Entry 9G1X (electron microscopy, 3.50 A resolution); this record covers chains B and R of the 14 polymer chains in the assembly.

# Chain B
Name: DNA-directed RNA polymerase I subunit RPA135
Organism: Saccharomyces cerevisiae
Notes: EC 2.7.7.6
UniProt: P22138 (RPA2_YEAST); numbering as in UniProt (aligned over 1-1203)
Sequence (1203 residues; row label = number of the first residue in the row):
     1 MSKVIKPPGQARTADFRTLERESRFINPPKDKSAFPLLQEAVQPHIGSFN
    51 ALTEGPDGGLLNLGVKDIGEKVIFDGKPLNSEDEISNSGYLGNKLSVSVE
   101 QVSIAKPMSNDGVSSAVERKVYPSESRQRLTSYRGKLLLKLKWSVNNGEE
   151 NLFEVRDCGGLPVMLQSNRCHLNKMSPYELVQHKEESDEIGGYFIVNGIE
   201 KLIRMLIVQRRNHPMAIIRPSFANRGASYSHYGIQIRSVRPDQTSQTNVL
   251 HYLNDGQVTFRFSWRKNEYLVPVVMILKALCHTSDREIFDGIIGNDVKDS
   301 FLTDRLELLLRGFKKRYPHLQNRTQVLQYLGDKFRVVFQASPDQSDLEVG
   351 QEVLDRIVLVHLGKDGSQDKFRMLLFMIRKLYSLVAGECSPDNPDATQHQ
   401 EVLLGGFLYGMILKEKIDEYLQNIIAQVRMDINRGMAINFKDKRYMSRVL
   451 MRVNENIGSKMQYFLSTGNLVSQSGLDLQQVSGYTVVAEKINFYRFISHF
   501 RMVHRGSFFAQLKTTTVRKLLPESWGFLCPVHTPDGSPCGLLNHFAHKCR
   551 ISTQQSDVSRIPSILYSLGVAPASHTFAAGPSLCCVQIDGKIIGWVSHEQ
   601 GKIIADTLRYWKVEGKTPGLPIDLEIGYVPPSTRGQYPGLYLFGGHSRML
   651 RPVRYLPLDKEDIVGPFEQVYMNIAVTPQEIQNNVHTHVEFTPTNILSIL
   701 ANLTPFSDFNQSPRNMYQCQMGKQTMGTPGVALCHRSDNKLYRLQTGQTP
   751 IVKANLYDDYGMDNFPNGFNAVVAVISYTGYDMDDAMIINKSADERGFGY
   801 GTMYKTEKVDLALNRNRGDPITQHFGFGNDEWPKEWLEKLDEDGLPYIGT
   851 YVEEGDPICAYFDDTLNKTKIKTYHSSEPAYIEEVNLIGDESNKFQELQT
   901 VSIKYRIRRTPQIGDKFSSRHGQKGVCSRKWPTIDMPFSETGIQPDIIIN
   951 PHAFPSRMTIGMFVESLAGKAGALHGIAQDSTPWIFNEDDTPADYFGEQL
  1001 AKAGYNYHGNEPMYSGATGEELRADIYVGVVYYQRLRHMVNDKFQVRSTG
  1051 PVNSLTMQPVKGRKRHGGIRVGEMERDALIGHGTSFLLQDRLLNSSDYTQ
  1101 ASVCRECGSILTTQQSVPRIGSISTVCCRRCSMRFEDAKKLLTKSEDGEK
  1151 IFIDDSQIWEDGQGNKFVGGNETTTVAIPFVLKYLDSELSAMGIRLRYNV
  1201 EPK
Disordered / not traced: 1-9, 79-88, 112-115, 282-323, 615-618, 1120-1123, 1139-1155
Metal / ion sites: Zn2+: Cys1104, Cys1107, Cys1128, Cys1131
UniProt features mapped onto this chain:
  - zinc finger: Cys1104 to Cys1131 (C4-type)
  - modified residue: Ser2 (N-acetylserine), Ser81 (Phosphoserine), Ser1156 (Phosphoserine)
Reported in the primary citation:
  - conformationally variable residues (order/disorder transition): Cys281 to Thr324

# Chain R
Molecule: 12-nt RNA strand
Sequence (12 nucleotides; row label = number of the first residue in the row):
     1 AUAAAUCGAGAG
Disordered / not traced: 1

# Interface between chain B and chain R
Pairs across the interface (22):
  Arg204(B) with G8(R), phosphate contact; A9(R), salt bridge to the phosphate
  Ser482(B) with C7(R), sugar contact
  Gly483(B) with C7(R), sugar contact
  Glu489(B) with A9(R), sugar contact
  Arg495(B) with A9(R), hydrogen bond to the sugar; G10(R), salt bridge to the phosphate
  Ser507(B) with G8(R), hydrogen bond to the phosphate
  Gln720(B) with G10(R), phosphate contact; A11(R), phosphate contact
  Gln724(B) with G10(R), phosphate contact; A11(R), phosphate contact
  Lys916(B) with A11(R), phosphate contact; G12(R), salt bridge to the phosphate
  Lys924(B) with G12(R), phosphate contact
  Arg1037(B) with G10(R), sugar contact
  His1038(B) with G10(R), sugar contact; A11(R), sugar contact
  Lys1043(B) with A11(R), sugar contact
  Asn1053(B) with A4(R), phosphate contact
  Arg1065(B) with A3(R), salt bridge to the phosphate; A4(R), salt bridge to the phosphate
Interface residues without a listed pair, chain B (16 interface residues in all): Leu542
Interface residues without a listed pair, chain R (9 interface residues in all): U2

# Summary
Chain B and chain R form an interface of 16 and 9 residues respectively, with 2 hydrogen bonds and 5 salt
bridges. Polar contacts include Arg495(B)-A9(R), Ser507(B)-G8(R) and Arg204(B)-A9(R). Cys1104(B), Cys1107(B),
Cys1128(B) and Cys1131(B) form the Zn2+ site. The paper reports conformational variability at Cys281(B).
Chain B is DNA-directed RNA polymerase I subunit RPA135 (Saccharomyces cerevisiae) and chain R is a 12-nt RNA
strand; the structure, Yeast RNA polymerase I elongation complex stalled by an apurinic site, 11-subunit, was
determined by electron microscopy, deposited together with 9G1V, 9G23, 9G24, 9G26, 9G27, 9G29, 9G2B and 9G2C.
